Entry 5AZS (X-ray diffraction, 3.10 A resolution); this record covers chains A and B of the 3 polymer chains in the assembly.

Chain A (and B):
Name: Outer membrane protein OprJ
Organism: Pseudomonas aeruginosa (strain ATCC 15692 / PAO1 / 1C / PRS 101 / LMG 12228)
Notes: chain B of this document is another copy of the same molecule, construct and numbering; everything in this record applies to it too
UniProtKB: Q51397 (OPRJ_PSEAE); residues 1-460 here correspond to UniProt positions 20-479 (UniProt number = residue number + 19)
Amino-acid sequence (468 residues; row label = number of the first residue in the row):
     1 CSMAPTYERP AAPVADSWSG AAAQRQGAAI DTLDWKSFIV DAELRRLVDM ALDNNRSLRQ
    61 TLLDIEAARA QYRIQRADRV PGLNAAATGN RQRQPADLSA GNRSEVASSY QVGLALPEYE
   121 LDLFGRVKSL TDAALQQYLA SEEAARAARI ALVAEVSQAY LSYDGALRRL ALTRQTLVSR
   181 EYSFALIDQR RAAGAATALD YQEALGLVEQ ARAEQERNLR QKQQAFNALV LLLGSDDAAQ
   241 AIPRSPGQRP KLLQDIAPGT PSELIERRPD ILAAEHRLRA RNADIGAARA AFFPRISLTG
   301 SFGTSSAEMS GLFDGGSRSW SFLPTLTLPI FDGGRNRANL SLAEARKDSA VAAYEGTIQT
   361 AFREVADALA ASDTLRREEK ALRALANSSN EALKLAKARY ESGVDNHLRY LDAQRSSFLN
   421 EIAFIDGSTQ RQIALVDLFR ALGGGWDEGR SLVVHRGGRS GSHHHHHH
Not modelled in the structure: 20-32, 444-468 (chain B: 22-29, 444-468)
Construct notes: expression tag (461-468)
Swiss-Prot annotation at these positions:
  - lipidation: Cys1 (N-palmitoyl cysteine)

How chain A and chain B interact:
Contacting residue pairs (104):
  Pro13(A) with Asp236(B)
  Val14(A) with Asp236(B)
  Ala15(A) with Asp236(B)
  Ser108(A) with Leu98(B)
  Ser305(A) with Pro95(B); Leu98(B)
  Ser306(A) with Asp97(B); Leu98(B)
  Ala307(A) with Asp97(B), hydrogen bond (backbone-side chain); Leu98(B), hydrophobic
  Arg318(A) with Arg93(B)
  Ser319(A) with Arg93(B); Pro95(B)
  Trp320(A) with Arg91(B); Gln92(B); Arg93(B), hydrogen bond (backbone-backbone)
  Ser321(A) with Arg91(B); Gln92(B)
  Phe322(A) with Asn90(B); Arg91(B), hydrogen bond (backbone-backbone)
  Leu323(A) with Gly89(B); Asn90(B)
  Pro324(A) with Thr88(B); Gly89(B), hydrogen bond (backbone-backbone)
  Thr325(A) with Ala87(B); Thr88(B)
  Leu326(A) with Ala86(B); Ala87(B), hydrogen bond (backbone-backbone)
  Thr327(A) with Asn84(B); Ala85(B)
  Leu328(A) with Asn84(B); Ala85(B), hydrogen bond (backbone-backbone)
  Pro329(A) with Asn84(B)
  Ile330(A) with Leu83(B), hydrogen bond (backbone-backbone); Ala85(B)
  Phe331(A) with Gly82(B); Leu83(B), hydrogen bond (backbone-backbone)
  Gly333(A) with Ala77(B)
  Arg335(A) with Ala77(B)
  Arg337(A) with Arg73(B)
  Ala338(A) with Ala70(B); Arg73(B); Ile74(B), hydrophobic
  Asn339(A) with Ile74(B)
  Leu342(A) with Ala67(B), hydrophobic; Ala70(B), hydrophobic
  Ala345(A) with Leu63(B); Glu66(B); Ala67(B)
  Asp348(A) with Leu63(B)
  Ser349(A) with Gln60(B); Leu63(B)
  Ala352(A) with Arg56(B); Arg59(B); Gln60(B)
  Ala353(A) with Gln60(B)
  Glu355(A) with Arg56(B), salt bridge; Arg59(B), salt bridge
  Gly356(A) with Arg56(B)
  Gln359(A) with Arg56(B); Leu231(B); Gly234(B)
  Thr360(A) with Leu231(B)
  Arg363(A) with Asn227(B); Ala228(B); Leu231(B)
  Ala366(A) with Asn227(B)
  Asp367(A) with Gln224(B); Asn227(B), hydrogen bond
  Ala370(A) with Gln223(B)
  Thr374(A) with Glu216(B); Arg220(B)
  Leu375(A) with Arg220(B)
  Arg377(A) with Glu216(B), salt bridge; Leu219(B)
  Glu378(A) with Ala213(B); Glu216(B); Arg217(B), hydrogen bond (side chain-backbone); Arg220(B), salt bridge
  Ala381(A) with Glu209(B); Ala213(B), hydrophobic
  Ala384(A) with Glu209(B)
  Leu385(A) with Gly206(B); Gln210(B)
  Ser388(A) with Gln202(B); Leu205(B); Gly206(B)
  Glu391(A) with Gln202(B)
  Ala392(A) with Leu199(B)
  Leu395(A) with Ala198(B); Leu199(B), hydrophobic; Gln202(B)
  Ala396(A) with Leu199(B)
  Asp405(A) with Asn406(B), hydrogen bond
  Leu408(A) with Leu408(B), hydrophobic
  Arg409(A) with Leu199(B); Asp200(B), salt bridge; Glu203(B), salt bridge; Asn406(B); His407(B); Leu408(B)
  Asp412(A) with Leu408(B); Arg415(B), salt bridge
  Ser416(A) with Arg415(B), hydrogen bond
Interface residues without a listed pair, chain A (66 interface residues in all): Ser109, Asp332, Gly334, Ser341, Ala371, Asp373, Lys380, Arg399, Gln430
Interface residues without a listed pair, chain B (55 interface residues in all): Gln71, Thr197, Arg212, Ser235, Asp412

Overview:
66 residues of chain A face 55 of chain B across their interface, with 12 hydrogen bonds and 7 salt bridges.
Polar contacts include Glu355(A)-Arg56(B), Glu355(A)-Arg59(B) and Arg377(A)-Glu216(B).
Both chains are Outer membrane protein OprJ (Pseudomonas aeruginosa (strain ATCC 15692 / PAO1 / 1C / PRS 101 /
LMG 12228)). Entry 5AZS (Crystal structure of a membrane protein from Pseudomonas aeruginosa) was determined
by X-ray diffraction together with 5AZO and 5AZP from the same study.
